Entry 7KZS (electron microscopy, 4.20 A resolution (low resolution: residue-level contacts below are approximate; hydrogen-bond / salt-bridge calls are withheld)); this record covers chains C and E of the 19 polymer chains in the assembly.

# Chain C
Protein: Fanconi anemia group C protein
Source organism: Homo sapiens
UniProtKB: Q00597 (FANCC_HUMAN); numbering as in UniProt (aligned over 1-558)
Sequence (583 residues; each row starts with the number of its first residue; numbers below 1 keep their minus sign (Met-24 is residue -24)):
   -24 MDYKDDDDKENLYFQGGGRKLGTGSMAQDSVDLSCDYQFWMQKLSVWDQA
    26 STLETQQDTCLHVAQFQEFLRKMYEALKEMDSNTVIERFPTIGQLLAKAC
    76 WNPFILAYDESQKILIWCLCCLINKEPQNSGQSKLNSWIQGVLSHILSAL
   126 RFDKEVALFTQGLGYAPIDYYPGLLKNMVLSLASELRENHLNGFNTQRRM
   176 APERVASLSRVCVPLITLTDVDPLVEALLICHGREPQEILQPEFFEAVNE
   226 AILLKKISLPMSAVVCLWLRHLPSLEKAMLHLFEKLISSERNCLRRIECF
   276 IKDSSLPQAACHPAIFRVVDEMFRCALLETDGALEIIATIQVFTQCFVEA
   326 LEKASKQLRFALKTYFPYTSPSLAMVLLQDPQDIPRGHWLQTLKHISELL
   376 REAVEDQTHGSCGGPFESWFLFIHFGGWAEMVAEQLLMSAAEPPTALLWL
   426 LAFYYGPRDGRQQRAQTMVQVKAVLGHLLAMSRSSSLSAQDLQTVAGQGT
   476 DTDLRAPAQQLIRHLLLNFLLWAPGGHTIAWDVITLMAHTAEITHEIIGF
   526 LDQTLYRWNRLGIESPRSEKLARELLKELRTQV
Not modelled in the structure: -24 to 0, 473-480
Sequence notes: initiating methionine (-24); expression tag (-23 to 0)

# Chain E
Protein: Fanconi anemia group E protein
Source organism: Homo sapiens
UniProtKB: Q9HB96 (FANCE_HUMAN); residues 1-536 here = UniProt positions 1-536
Sequence (555 residues; numbered -18 to 536; the number before each row is that of its first residue; numbers below 1 keep their minus sign (Met-18 is residue -18)):
   -18 MDYKDDDDKENLYFQGGGRMATPDAGLPGAEGVEPAPWAQLEAPARLLLQ
    32 ALQAGPEGARRGLGVLRALGSRGWEPFDWGRLLEALCREEPVVQGPDGRL
    82 ELKPLLLRLPRICQRNLMSLLMAVRPSLPESGLLSVLQIAQQDLAPDPDA
   132 WLRALGELLRRDLGVGTSMEGASPLSERCQRQLQSLCRGLGLGGRRLKSP
   182 QAPDPEEEENRDSQQPGKRRKDSEEEAASPEGKRVPKRLRCWEEEEDHEK
   232 ERPEHKSLESLADGGSASPIKDQPVMAVKTGEDGSNLDDAKGLAESLELP
   282 KAIQDQLPRLQQLLKTLEEGLEGLEDAPPVELQLLHECSPSQMDLLCAQL
   332 QLPQLSDLGLLRLCTWLLALSPDLSLSNATVLTRSLFLGRILSLTSSASR
   382 LLTTALTSFCAKYTYPVCSALLDPVLQAPGTGPAQTELLCCLVKMESLEP
   432 DAQVLMLGQILELPWKEETFLVLQSLLERQVEMTPEKFSVLMEKLCKKGL
   482 AATTSMAYAKLMLTVMTKYQANITETQRLGLAMALEPNTTFLRKSLKAAL
   532 KHLGP
Not modelled in the structure: -18 to 11, 182-274, 301-307, 479-483, 536
Sequence notes: initiating methionine (-18); expression tag (-17 to 0)
UniProt features mapped onto this chain:
  - modified residue: Ser249 (Phosphoserine), Thr346 (Phosphothreonine), Ser374 (Phosphoserine)
  - natural variant: Pro184 (P184Q: In FANCE; uncertain significance)
  - mutagenesis: Thr346 (T346A: Non-phosphorylatable by CHEK1, not polyubiquitinated and unable to complement the mitomycin C hypersensitivity of cells lacking FANCE; when associated with A-374), Ser374 (S374A: Non-phosphorylatable by CHEK1, not polyubiquitinated and unable to complement the mitomycin C hypersensitivity of cells lacking FANCE; when associated with A-346)

# Interface between chain C and chain E
Pairs across the interface (92):
  Phe169(C) with Ala17(E); Pro18(E); Trp19(E)
  Thr171(C) with Val14(E)
  His207(C) with Gln34(E); Gly36(E); Arg92(E); Ile93(E)
  Gly208(C) with Arg92(E)
  Arg209(C) with Glu15(E); Pro91(E)
  Glu210(C) with Pro91(E); Arg92(E)
  Pro211(C) with Leu88(E); Arg89(E); Leu90(E); Arg92(E)
  Gln212(C) with Arg92(E)
  Glu213(C) with Arg92(E)
  Ile214(C) with Arg92(E)
  Val240(C) with Pro37(E)
  Cys241(C) with Pro37(E)
  Trp243(C) with Trp132(E)
  Leu244(C) with Pro37(E); Ile93(E); Arg96(E)
  Arg245(C) with Arg96(E)
  Leu247(C) with Trp132(E)
  Glu251(C) with Leu156(E); Ser157(E); Cys160(E)
  Leu255(C) with Leu164(E)
  Phe258(C) with Leu164(E)
  Ile262(C) with Leu167(E)
  Cys286(C) with Arg41(E)
  His287(C) with Ser100(E)
  Ala289(C) with Trp132(E)
  Ile290(C) with Trp132(E)
  Arg292(C) with Met103(E); Leu139(E); Asp143(E)
  Glu296(C) with Arg142(E); Ser154(E); Leu156(E)
  Met297(C) with Leu156(E); Leu164(E)
  Cys300(C) with Gln161(E); Leu164(E)
  Ala301(C) with Leu164(E); Cys168(E)
  Leu302(C) with Leu178(E)
  Leu303(C) with Lys179(E)
  Glu304(C) with Gln165(E); Cys168(E)
  Thr305(C) with Cys168(E); Leu171(E); Leu173(E)
  Asp306(C) with Gly174(E); Gly175(E); Arg176(E); Leu178(E)
  Gly307(C) with Arg176(E); Leu178(E)
  Ala308(C) with Leu171(E)
  Glu310(C) with Leu171(E)
  Ile311(C) with Leu171(E)
  Ile312(C) with Arg176(E)
  Ala329(C) with Arg41(E)
  Gln332(C) with Arg48(E)
  Leu333(C) with Arg41(E); Gly45(E); Arg48(E)
  Arg334(C) with Arg41(E)
  Phe335(C) with Ala40(E); Arg41(E); Leu44(E)
  Thr339(C) with Ala104(E)
  Tyr340(C) with Arg41(E)
  Trp394(C) with Leu178(E)
  Tyr429(C) with Arg176(E)
  Tyr430(C) with Arg176(E)
  Gly431(C) with Arg177(E)
  Pro432(C) with Arg177(E); Leu178(E)
  Arg433(C) with Arg177(E); Leu178(E); Lys179(E); Ser180(E)
  Asp434(C) with Arg177(E)
  Pro482(C) with Arg177(E)
  Gln485(C) with Gly175(E); Arg176(E)
Also at the interface, not in a pair above, chain C (63 interface residues in all): His246, Leu250, Glu259, Leu261, Arg266, Pro288, Val293, Pro342
Also at the interface, not in a pair above, chain E (51 interface residues in all): Pro16, Gln95, Asn97, Ala131, Pro155, Gly170

# Overview
Chain C and chain E form an interface of 63 and 51 residues respectively. Curated annotation (UniProt) lists 2
mutagenesis sites on chain E.
Chain C is Fanconi anemia group C protein and chain E is Fanconi anemia group E protein, both from Homo
sapiens; the structure, Structure of the human fanconi anaemia Core-UBE2T-ID-DNA complex in open state, was
determined by electron microscopy, deposited together with 7KZP, 7KZQ, 7KZR, 7KZT and 7KZV.
